8W0N - chains A and B; structure by X-ray diffraction, 1.37 A resolution.

# Chain A (and B)
Protein: IRED
Organism: Bacillus subtilis
Notes: chain B of this document is another copy of the same molecule, construct and numbering; everything in this record applies to it too
Chain sequence (261 residues; each row starts with the number of its first residue):
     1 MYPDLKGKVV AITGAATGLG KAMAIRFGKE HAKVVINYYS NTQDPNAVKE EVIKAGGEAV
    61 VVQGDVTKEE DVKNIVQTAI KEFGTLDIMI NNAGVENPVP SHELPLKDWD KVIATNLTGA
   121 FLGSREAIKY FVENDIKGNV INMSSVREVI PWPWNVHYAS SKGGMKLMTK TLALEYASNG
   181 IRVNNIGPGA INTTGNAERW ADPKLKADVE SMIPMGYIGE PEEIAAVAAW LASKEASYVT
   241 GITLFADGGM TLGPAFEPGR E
Disordered / not traced: 259-261
Small-molecule neighbours: NAD (nicotinamide-adenine-dinucleotide): G14, T17, G18, L19, G20, N37, Y39, Q43, G64, D65, V66, T67, N92, A93, G94, V95, T115, M143, S144, S145, Y158, K162, P188, G189, A190, I191, T193, N196

# Interface between chain A and chain B
Residue-residue contacts (68; chain A residue first):
  E69(A) with L106(B)
  P100(A) with E175(B)
  S101(A) with R125(B); L172(B); E175(B), hydrogen bond; Y176(B), hydrogen bond (backbone-side chain)
  H102(A) with R125(B); Y176(B), hydrogen bond
  L104(A) with F121(B), hydrophobic; R125(B), hydrogen bond (backbone-side chain)
  L106(A) with E69(B); T118(B); R125(B)
  W109(A) with L117(B), hydrophobic; T118(B), hydrogen bond; F121(B), hydrophobic
  L117(A) with W109(B), hydrophobic
  T118(A) with L106(B); W109(B), hydrogen bond
  F121(A) with L104(B), hydrophobic; W109(B), hydrophobic
  R125(A) with S101(B); H102(B); L104(B), hydrogen bond (side chain-backbone); L106(B)
  R147(A) with L167(B)
  E148(A) with L167(B)
  V149(A) with L167(B)
  P151(A) with K170(B); T171(B); L174(B), hydrophobic
  W152(A) with T171(B), hydrogen bond (backbone-side chain)
  P153(A) with T171(B); L174(B), hydrophobic; E175(B)
  W154(A) with E175(B), hydrogen bond (backbone-side chain)
  V156(A) with M168(B), hydrophobic; T171(B)
  A159(A) with L167(B); T171(B)
  S160(A) with G164(B); M168(B)
  G163(A) with G163(B); G164(B)
  G164(A) with S160(B); G163(B); G164(B)
  L167(A) with R147(B); E148(B); V149(B); A159(B)
  M168(A) with V156(B), hydrophobic; S160(B)
  K170(A) with P151(B)
  T171(A) with P151(B); W152(B), hydrogen bond (side chain-backbone); P153(B); V156(B); A159(B)
  L172(A) with S101(B)
  L174(A) with P151(B), hydrophobic; P153(B), hydrophobic
  E175(A) with P100(B); S101(B), hydrogen bond; P153(B); W154(B), hydrogen bond (side chain-backbone)
  Y176(A) with S101(B), hydrogen bond (side chain-backbone); H102(B), hydrogen bond
Also at the interface, not in a pair above, chain A (39 interface residues in all): P105, D110, I113, L122, I128, K129, I150, K166
Also at the interface, not in a pair above, chain B (39 interface residues in all): P105, D110, I113, L122, I128, K129, I150, K166

# Overview
The chain A/chain B interface involves 39 residues from each chain, with 14 hydrogen bonds. Among the polar
pairs are S101(A)-E175(B), S101(A)-Y176(B) and H102(A)-Y176(B). Ligands of chain A: NAD.
Both chains are IRED (Bacillus subtilis). Entry 8W0N (IRED crystal structure) was determined by X-ray
diffraction together with 8W0O from the same study.
